6A6G - chains B and C of the 4 polymer chains in the assembly; structure by X-ray diffraction, 2.49 A resolution.

[Chain B]
Molecule: Cysteine desulfurase
From: Fervidobacterium islandicum
Notes: EC 2.8.1.7
Reference sequence: A0A1B0VPZ3 (A0A1B0VPZ3_FERIS); residues 1-421 here = UniProt positions 1-421
Amino-acid sequence (425 residues; row label = number of the first residue in the row; numbers below 1 keep their minus sign (Ser-3 is residue -3)):
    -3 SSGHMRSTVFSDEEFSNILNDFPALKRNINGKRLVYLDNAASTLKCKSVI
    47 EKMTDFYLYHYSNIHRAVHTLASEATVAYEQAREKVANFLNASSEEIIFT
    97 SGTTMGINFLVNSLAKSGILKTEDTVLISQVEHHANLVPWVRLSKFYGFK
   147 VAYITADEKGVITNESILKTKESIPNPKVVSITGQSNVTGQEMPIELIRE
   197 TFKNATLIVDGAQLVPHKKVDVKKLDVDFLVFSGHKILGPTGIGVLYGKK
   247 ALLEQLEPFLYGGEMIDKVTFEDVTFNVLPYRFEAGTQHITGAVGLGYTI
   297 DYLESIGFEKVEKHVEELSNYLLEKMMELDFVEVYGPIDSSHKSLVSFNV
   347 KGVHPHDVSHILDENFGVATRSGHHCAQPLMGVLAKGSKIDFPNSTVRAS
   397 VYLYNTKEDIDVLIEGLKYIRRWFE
Not modelled in the structure: -3 to -1
Differences from the reference sequence: expression tag (-3 to 0)
Modified / non-standard residues: Cys372 (S-mercaptocysteine; CSS)
Covalently attached groups: pyridoxal phosphate (PLP) linked to Lys232
Ligand contacts: pyridoxal phosphate (PLP): Ala36, Gly98, Thr99, Thr100, His129, Ala131, Thr179, Gln181, Asn183, Asp206, Ala208, Gln209, Ser229, His231
From the paper describing this entry:
  - catalytic residues: Cys372
  - mutagenesis - C372A: unchanged binding to Iron-sulfur cluster assembly scaffold protein NifU (chain C)

[Chain C]
Molecule: Iron-sulfur cluster assembly scaffold protein NifU
From: Fervidobacterium islandicum
Reference sequence: A0A1B0VLW5 (A0A1B0VLW5_FERIS); residue numbers follow UniProt; this construct covers 1-135
Amino-acid sequence (138 residues; row label = number of the first residue in the row; numbers below 1 keep their minus sign (Gly-2 is residue -2)):
    -2 GSHMIYSEFIMDYSKLKKFHGKIENAHKVEEGKNLSCGDEVTLYFLFDGD
    48 KIVDVKFEGHGCAISQASTNVMIEQIIGKTKQEALEMMKNAENMMLGKEF
    98 DENVLGPIINFYDVKNYPMRVKCFLLPWKTLEIALKNE
Not modelled in the structure: 134-135
Differences from the reference sequence: expression tag (-2 to 0)
Modified / non-standard residues: Cys34 (S-mercaptocysteine; CSS)
Metal / ion sites: Zn2+: Asp36, Cys59, Cys120 (shared with 1 residue of chain A)
From the paper describing this entry:
  - conformationally variable residues (loop rearrangement): Cys34
  - mutagenesis - C34A: unchanged binding to Cysteine desulfurase (chain B)
  - mutagenesis - C34A: decreased catalytic activity with Cysteine desulfurase (chain B)

[Chain B / chain C interface]
Pairs across the interface (12):
  His61(B) - Lys119(C)  hydrogen bond (backbone-side chain)
  Arg62(B) - Cys34(C)
  Ala63(B) - Met116(C)
  Val64(B) - Met116(C)
  Val64(B) - Arg117(C)
  Ser69(B) - Pro115(C)
  Ser69(B) - Met116(C)
  Val73(B) - Pro115(C)  hydrophobic
  Asp263(B) - Lys30(C)
  Asp263(B) - Asn31(C)  hydrogen bond (side chain-backbone)
  Asn273(B) - Leu32(C)
  Val274(B) - Leu32(C)  hydrophobic
Other interface residues (no listed pair), chain B (11 interface residues in all): Ala68, Thr72

[Overview]
11 residues of chain B face 8 of chain C across their interface, with 2 hydrogen bonds. Among the polar pairs
are His61(B)-Lys119(C) and Asp263(B)-Asn31(C). Covalently linked pyridoxal phosphate: at Lys232(B). Asp36(C),
Cys59(C) and Cys120(C) coordinate Zn2+. The paper reports the catalytic residue Cys372(B); C34A of chain C
reduces catalytic activity with Cysteine desulfurase (chain B).
Here chain B is Cysteine desulfurase and chain C is Iron-sulfur cluster assembly scaffold protein NifU, both
from Fervidobacterium islandicum. Entry 6A6G (Crystal structure of thermostable FiSufS-SufU complex from
thermophilic Fervidobacterium Islandicum AW-1) was determined by X-ray diffraction together with 6A6E and 6A6F
from the same study.
